8R64 - chains E and G of the 7 polymer chains in the assembly; structure by electron microscopy, 3.20 A resolution.

== Chain E ==
Name: Fidgetin-like protein 1
Organism: Homo sapiens
UniProt: Q6PIW4 (FIGL1_HUMAN); numbering as in UniProt (aligned over 284-674)
Chain sequence (417 residues; each row starts with the number of its first residue):
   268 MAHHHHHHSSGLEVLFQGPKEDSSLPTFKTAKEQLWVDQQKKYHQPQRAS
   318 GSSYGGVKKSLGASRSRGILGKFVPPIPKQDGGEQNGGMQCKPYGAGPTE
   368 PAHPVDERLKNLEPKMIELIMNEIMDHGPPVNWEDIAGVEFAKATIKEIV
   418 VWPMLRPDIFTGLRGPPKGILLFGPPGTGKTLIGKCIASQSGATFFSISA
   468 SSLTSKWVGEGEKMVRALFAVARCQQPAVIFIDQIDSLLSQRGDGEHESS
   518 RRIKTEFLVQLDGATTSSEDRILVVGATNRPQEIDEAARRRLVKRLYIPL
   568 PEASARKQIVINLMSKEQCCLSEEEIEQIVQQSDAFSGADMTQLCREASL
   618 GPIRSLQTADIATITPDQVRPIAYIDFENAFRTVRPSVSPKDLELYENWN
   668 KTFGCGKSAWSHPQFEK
Disordered / not traced: 268-371, 675-684
Sequence notes: initiating methionine (268); expression tag (269-283, 675-684); conflict Q284 (Asn in Q6PIW4); engineered mutation Q501 (Glu in Q6PIW4)
Ion coordination: Mg2+: T448 (together with ATP) (shared with 1 residue of chain F)
Residues lining bound ligands: ATP (adenosine-5'-triphosphate): D402, I403, A404, P443, G444, T445, G446, K447, T448, L449, D500, Q501, N546, I576, G605, A606, T609
Swiss-Prot annotation at these positions:
  - binding site (ATP): A404, G444 to L449
  - modified residue: K339 (N6-acetyllysine)
  - mutagenesis: F295 (F295E: Reduces interaction with RAD51 and inhibits HR-mediated DNA repair. Strongly reduce, but does abolish, interaction with RAD51; when associated with E-340), F340 (F340E: Reduces weakly interaction with RAD51. Strongly reduce, but does abolish, interaction with RAD51; when associated with E-295), K447 (K447A: Inhibits HR-mediated DNA repair), D500 (D500A: Inhibits HR-mediated DNA repair)
Reported in the primary citation:
  - mutagenesis - K473E/W474A, E501Q: unchanged binding to DNA repair protein RAD51 homolog 1 (chain G)
  - mutagenesis - K447A, K473E/W474A, E501Q: abolished growth
  - mutagenesis - K447A: decreased catalytic activity
  - binding site for ATP: K447 (proposed by the authors, not directly observed)
  - mutagenesis - K447R, E501Q: decreased catalytic activity with DNA repair protein RAD51 homolog 1 (chain G)
  - mutagenesis - D402C, K473E/W474A: unchanged catalytic activity
  - mutagenesis - D402C: abolished growth in response to ASPIR-1
  - mutagenesis - K473E/W474A: decreased catalytic activity on RAD51 N-terminus

== Chain G ==
Name: DNA repair protein RAD51 homolog 1
Organism: Homo sapiens
UniProt: Q06609 (RAD51_HUMAN); residue numbers follow UniProt; this construct covers 1-339
Chain sequence (339 residues; each row starts with the number of its first residue):
     1 MAMQMQLEANADTSVEEESFGPQPISRLEQCGINANDVKKLEEAGFHTVE
    51 AVAYAPKKELINIKGISEAKADKILAEAAKLVPMGFTTATEFHQRRSEII
   101 QITTGSKELDKLLQGGIETGSITEMFGEFRTGKTQICHTLAVTCQLPIDR
   151 GGGEGKAMYIDTEGTFRPERLLAVAERYGLSGSDVLDNVAYARAFNTDHQ
   201 TQLLYQASAMMVESRYALLIVDSATALYRTDYSGRGELSARQMHLARFLR
   251 MLLRLADEFGVAVVITNQVVAQVDGAAMFAADPKKPIGGNIIAHASTTRL
   301 YLRKGRGETRICKIYDSPCLPEAEAMFAINADGVGDAKD
Disordered / not traced: 1, 14-339
Reported in the primary citation:
  - mutagenesis - K133R: unchanged catalytic activity

== How chain E and chain G interact ==
Residue-residue contacts (12; chain E residue first):
  S472(E) - Q4(G)
  K473(E) - Q4(G)
  K473(E) - M5(G)  hydrogen bond (backbone-backbone)
  W474(E) - Q4(G)
  W474(E) - M5(G)
  W474(E) - L7(G)  hydrophobic
  V475(E) - Q4(G)
  V475(E) - M5(G)
  V475(E) - Q6(G)
  H514(E) - A2(G)  hydrogen bond (side chain-backbone)
  H514(E) - M3(G)
  S516(E) - Q4(G)

== In short ==
Chain E and chain G each contribute 6 residues to their interface, with 2 hydrogen bonds. Polar pairs include
H514(E)-A2(G) and K473(E)-M5(G). Ligands of chain E: ATP. The paper reports a binding site for ATP at K447(E);
K447A, K473E/W474A and E501Q of chain E abolish growth; 6 substitutions were tested in all.
Here chain E is Fidgetin-like protein 1 and chain G is DNA repair protein RAD51 homolog 1, both from Homo
sapiens. Entry 8R64 (Cryo-EM structure of the FIGNL1 AAA hexamer bound to RAD51) was determined by electron
microscopy.
